7D3K - chains 1 and 2 of the 6 polymer chains in the assembly; structure by electron microscopy, 3.90 A resolution.

# Chain 1
Protein: O/tibet/99 VP1
Source organism: Foot-and-mouth disease virus
Sequence (213 residues; each row starts with the number of its first residue):
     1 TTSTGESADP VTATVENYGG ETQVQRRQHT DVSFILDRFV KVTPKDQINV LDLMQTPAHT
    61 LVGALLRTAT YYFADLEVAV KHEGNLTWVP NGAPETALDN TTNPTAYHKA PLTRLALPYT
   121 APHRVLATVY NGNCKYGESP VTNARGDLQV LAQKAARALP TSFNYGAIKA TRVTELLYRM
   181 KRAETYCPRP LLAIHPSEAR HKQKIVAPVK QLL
Disordered / not traced: 1, 133-156, 209-213
What the authors report for this chain:
  - mutagenesis - V50A, D52A, P94A, E95A, P160A: decreased growth
  - mutagenesis - L159A: increased growth

# Chain 2
Protein: O/tibet/99 VP2
Source organism: Foot-and-mouth disease virus
Sequence (218 residues; each row starts with the number of its first residue):
     1 DKKTEETTLL EDRILTTRNG HTTSTTQSSV GVTYGYATAE DFVSGPNTSG LETRVVQAER
    61 FFKTHLFDWV TSDPFGRCYQ LELPTDHKGV YGSLTDSYAY MRNGWDVEVT AVGNQFNGGC
   121 LLVAMVPELC SIDKRGLYQL TLFPHQFINP RTNMTAHITV PFVGVNRYDQ YKVHKPWTLV
   181 VMVVAPLTVN TEGAPQIKVY ANIAPTNVHV AGEFPSKE
Disordered / not traced: 1-12

# How chain 1 and chain 2 interact
Pairs across the interface (32):
  Glu-6(1) / Gln-146(2)  hydrogen bond (backbone-side chain)
  Glu-6(1) / Phe-147(2)
  Glu-6(1) / Asn-149(2)  hydrogen bond (side chain-backbone)
  Glu-6(1) / Asn-153(2)
  Ser-7(1) / Val-30(2)
  Ser-7(1) / Thr-33(2)
  Ser-7(1) / Gln-146(2)  hydrogen bond (backbone-side chain)
  Ala-8(1) / His-145(2)
  Asp-9(1) / Gln-146(2)
  Tyr-71(1) / Glu-128(2)  hydrogen bond
  Tyr-71(1) / Val-163(2)  hydrogen bond (side chain-backbone)
  Tyr-71(1) / Gly-164(2)
  His-123(1) / Val-165(2)
  Arg-124(1) / Asn-166(2)
  Val-129(1) / Glu-128(2)
  Val-129(1) / Cys-130(2)  hydrophobic
  Tyr-130(1) / Glu-128(2)
  Tyr-130(1) / His-174(2)  hydrogen bond
  Asn-131(1) / Glu-82(2)
  Asn-131(1) / His-174(2)
  Asn-131(1) / Lys-175(2)
  Gly-132(1) / Val-173(2)
  Cys-187(1) / Tyr-36(2)  hydrogen bond
  Cys-187(1) / Pro-127(2)  hydrophobic
  Pro-188(1) / Leu-142(2)
  Arg-189(1) / Pro-127(2)  hydrogen bond (side chain-backbone)
  Arg-189(1) / Glu-128(2)
  Pro-190(1) / Phe-143(2)
  Leu-191(1) / Gln-139(2)
  Leu-192(1) / Arg-135(2)
  Ala-193(1) / Arg-135(2)
  His-195(1) / Arg-135(2)
Also at the interface, not in a pair above, chain 1 (22 interface residues in all): Gly-5, Thr-70, Ala-127
Also at the interface, not in a pair above, chain 2 (27 interface residues in all): Leu-129, Gly-136, Ile-148, Thr-152

# Summary
Chain 1 and chain 2 form an interface of 22 and 27 residues respectively, with 8 hydrogen bonds. Polar
contacts include Glu-6(1)/Gln-146(2), Glu-6(1)/Asn-149(2) and Ser-7(1)/Gln-146(2). The paper reports that
V50A, D52A and P94A of chain 1, among others, reduce growth; L159A of chain 1 increases growth; 6
substitutions were tested in all.
Chain 1 is O/tibet/99 VP1 and chain 2 is O/tibet/99 VP2, both from Foot-and-mouth disease virus; the
structure, Foot and mouth disease virus O/tibet/99-bound the single chain fragmen antibody B77, was determined
by electron microscopy, deposited together with 7D3L, 7D3M and 7D3R.
